9LJ1 - chains A and B of the 8 polymer chains in the assembly; structure by electron microscopy, 3.20 A resolution.

== Chain A (and B) ==
Name: Potassium voltage-gated channel subfamily KQT member 5
Organism: Homo sapiens
Notes: chain B of this document is another copy of the same molecule, construct and numbering; everything in this record applies to it too
Reference sequence: Q9NR82 (KCNQ5_HUMAN); residues 90-698 here = UniProt positions 90-698
Amino-acid sequence (626 residues; numbered 89 to 714; the number before each row is that of its first residue):
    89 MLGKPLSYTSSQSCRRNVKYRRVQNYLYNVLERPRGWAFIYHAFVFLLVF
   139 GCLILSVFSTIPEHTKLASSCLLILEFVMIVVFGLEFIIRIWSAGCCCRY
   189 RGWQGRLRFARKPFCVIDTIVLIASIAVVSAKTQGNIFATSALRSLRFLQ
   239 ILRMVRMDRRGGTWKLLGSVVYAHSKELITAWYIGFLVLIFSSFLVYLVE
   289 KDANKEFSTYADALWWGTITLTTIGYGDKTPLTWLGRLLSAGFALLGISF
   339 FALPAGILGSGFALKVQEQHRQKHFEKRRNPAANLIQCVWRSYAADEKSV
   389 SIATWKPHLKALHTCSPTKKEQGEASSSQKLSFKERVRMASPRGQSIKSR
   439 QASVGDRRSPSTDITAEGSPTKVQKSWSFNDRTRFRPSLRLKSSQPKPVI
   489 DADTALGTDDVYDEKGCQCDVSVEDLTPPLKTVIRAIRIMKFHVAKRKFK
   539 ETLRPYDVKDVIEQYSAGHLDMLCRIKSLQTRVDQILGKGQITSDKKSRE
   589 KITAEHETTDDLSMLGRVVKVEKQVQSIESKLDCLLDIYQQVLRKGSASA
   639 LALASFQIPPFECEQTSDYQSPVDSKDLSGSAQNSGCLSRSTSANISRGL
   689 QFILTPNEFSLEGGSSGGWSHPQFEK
Disordered / not traced: 89-102, 385-514, 577-714
Construct notes: initiating methionine (89); expression tag (699-714)
Small-molecule neighbours:
  - 9MF (methyl N-[4-[(4-fluorophenyl)methyl-prop-2-ynyl-amino]-2,6-dimethyl-phenyl]carbamate), molecule 1: A269, W270, G273, F274, L277, F338, F339, P342, L346
  - 9MF, molecule 2: L333, L334, I336, S337
  - PIO ([(2R)-2-octanoyloxy-3-[oxidanyl-[(1R,2R,3S,4R,5R,6S)-2,3,6-tris(oxidanyl)-4,5-diphosphonooxy-cyclohexyl]oxy-phosphoryl]oxy-propyl] octanoate), molecule 1: W252, K253, G256, S257, V259, Y260, E356, R542
  - PIO, molecule 2: H358, K361, H362
UniProt features mapped onto this chain:
  - region (Interaction with CALM): A370 to W378, V521 to M528
  - binding site (a 1,2-diacyl-sn-glycero-3-phospho-(1D-myo-inositol-4,5-bisphosphate)): R248, K264, K361
  - modified residue: S447 (Phosphoserine)
  - natural variant: V145 (V145G: In MRD46), W191 (W191G: In a colorectal cancer sample), R244 (R244C: In a colorectal cancer sample), L341 (L341I: In MRD46), P369 (P369R: In MRD46), S429 (S429I: In MRD46)

== Chain A / chain B interface ==
Contacting residue pairs - 91 pairs, chain A then chain B:
  A261(A) - V354(B)
  H262(A) - V354(B)
  K264(A) - L254(B)
  E265(A) - L254(B)
  E265(A) - F350(B)
  E265(A) - V354(B)
  T268(A) - T251(B)
  T268(A) - L254(B)
  Y271(A) - V243(B)
  Y271(A) - T251(B)
  Y271(A) - W252(B)
  I272(A) - W252(B)  hydrophobic
  F274(A) - I239(B)  hydrophobic
  L275(A) - I239(B)  hydrophobic
  L275(A) - W252(B)  hydrophobic
  T297(A) - T148(B)
  T297(A) - P150(B)
  Y298(A) - V145(B)  hydrophobic
  Y298(A) - T148(B)
  A299(A) - V145(B)  hydrophobic
  A299(A) - I149(B)  hydrophobic
  L302(A) - V145(B)  hydrophobic
  W304(A) - Y314(B)  hydrogen bond
  T308(A) - I312(B)
  T308(A) - Y314(B)  hydrogen bond
  T311(A) - T310(B)
  T311(A) - T311(B)
  T311(A) - I312(B)
  I312(A) - I312(B)
  G313(A) - I312(B)
  G313(A) - G313(B)
  G313(A) - Y314(B)
  Y314(A) - Y314(B)
  G315(A) - Y314(B)
  K317(A) - Y314(B)
  T318(A) - Y314(B)
  P319(A) - W303(B)  hydrophobic
  W322(A) - A299(B)  hydrophobic
  W322(A) - D300(B)
  R325(A) - D300(B)  salt bridge
  R325(A) - W303(B)
  R325(A) - K317(B)
  S328(A) - W303(B)
  A329(A) - T306(B)
  L333(A) - T310(B)
  L333(A) - F339(B)  hydrophobic
  I336(A) - T310(B)
  S337(A) - A343(B)
  F338(A) - L255(B)  hydrophobic
  A340(A) - A343(B)  hydrophobic
  L341(A) - A343(B)
  L341(A) - L346(B)  hydrophobic
  I345(A) - G347(B)
  I345(A) - F350(B)  hydrophobic
  S348(A) - S348(B)
  S348(A) - A351(B)
  L352(A) - A351(B)
  L352(A) - L352(B)  hydrophobic
  L352(A) - Q355(B)
  E356(A) - Q355(B)
  R359(A) - R359(B)
  R542(A) - H362(B)
  D545(A) - H362(B)  salt bridge
  D545(A) - F363(B)
  V546(A) - F363(B)  hydrophobic
  K547(A) - H362(B)
  K547(A) - F363(B)  hydrogen bond (side chain-backbone)
  K547(A) - E364(B)  hydrogen bond (side chain-backbone)
  K547(A) - K365(B)
  K547(A) - R367(B)
  I550(A) - Y544(B)
  I550(A) - V549(B)  hydrophobic
  Y553(A) - V549(B)
  Y553(A) - Q552(B)  hydrogen bond
  H557(A) - Q552(B)
  H557(A) - Y553(B)
  H557(A) - G556(B)
  M560(A) - G556(B)
  M560(A) - D559(B)
  M560(A) - R563(B)
  R563(A) - R563(B)
  I564(A) - R563(B)
  I564(A) - R570(B)
  L567(A) - L567(B)  hydrophobic
  L567(A) - R570(B)
  Q568(A) - R570(B)
  V571(A) - R570(B)
  V571(A) - I574(B)
  I574(A) - I574(B)  hydrophobic
  L575(A) - Q573(B)
  L575(A) - I574(B)
Interface residues without a listed pair, chain A (58 interface residues in all): A332, G344, G349, Q355, D572
Interface residues without a listed pair, chain B (56 interface residues in all): F138, L141, D246, G250, T297, D316, P342, H358, V571

== Overview ==
58 residues of chain A face 56 of chain B across their interface; the contacts include 5 hydrogen bonds and 2
salt bridges. Polar pairs include R325(A)-D300(B), D545(A)-H362(B) and W304(A)-Y314(B). Bound to chain A:
compound 9MF and compound PIO.
Both chains are Potassium voltage-gated channel subfamily KQT member 5 (Homo sapiens). Entry 9LJ1 (Human
KCNQ5-CaM-PIP2-HN37 complex in a closed conformation) was determined by electron microscopy together with
9J38, 9LIZ and 9LJ5 from the same study.
